4TTD - chains H and L of the 3 polymer chains in the assembly; structure by X-ray diffraction, 2.15 A resolution.

# Chain H
Name: FAb Heavy Chain
From: Homo sapiens
Notes: antibody fragment or engineered binder
Amino-acid sequence (222 residues; row label = number of the first residue in the row; a row labelled like 82A-82C holds insertion residues (82A, then the next letters in order)):
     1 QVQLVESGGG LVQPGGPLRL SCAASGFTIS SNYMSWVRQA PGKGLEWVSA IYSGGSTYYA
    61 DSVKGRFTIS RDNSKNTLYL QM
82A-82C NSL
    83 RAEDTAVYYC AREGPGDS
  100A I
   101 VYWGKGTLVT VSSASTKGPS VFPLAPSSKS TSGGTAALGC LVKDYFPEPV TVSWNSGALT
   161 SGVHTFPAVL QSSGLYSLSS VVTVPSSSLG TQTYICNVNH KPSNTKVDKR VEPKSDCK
Not modelled in the structure: 129-132, 217-218
Disulfides: Cys22-Cys92, Cys140-Cys196

# Chain L
Name: FAb Light Chain
From: Homo sapiens
Notes: antibody fragment or engineered binder
Amino-acid sequence (217 residues; numbered 1 to 214 plus 6 insertion-coded residues; 3 numbers in that range are skipped by the numbering (no residue carries them; nothing is unmodelled there); the number before each row is that of its first residue; a row labelled like 27A-27C holds insertion residues (27A, then the next letters in order)):
     1 QSVLTQPPS
    11 VSGAPGQRVS ISCTGRS
27A-27C SNI
    28 GAGYDVHWYQ QLPGKAPKLL IYGNTNRPSG VPVRFSGSKS GTSASLAITG LQAEDEADYY
    88 CQSYDSSL
95A-95B RG
    96 SVFGGGTKLT VL
  107A G
   109 QPKAAPSVTL FPPSSEELQA NKATLVCLIS DFYPGAVTVA WKADSSPVKA GVETTTPSKQ
   169 SNN
   173 KYAASSYLSL TPEQWKSHRS YSCQVTHEGS TVEKTVAPTE CS
Not modelled in the structure: 212-214
Disulfides: Cys23-Cys88, Cys135-Cys195

# How chain H and chain L interact
Residue-residue contacts - 54 pairs, chain H then chain L:
  Val37(H) - Phe98(L)  hydrophobic
  Gln39(H) - Gln38(L)  hydrogen bond
  Gln39(H) - Tyr87(L)  hydrogen bond
  Lys43(H) - Tyr87(L)
  Gly44(H) - Tyr87(L)
  Leu45(H) - Pro44(L)  hydrophobic
  Leu45(H) - Tyr87(L)  hydrophobic
  Leu45(H) - Phe98(L)
  Trp47(H) - Gly95B(L)
  Trp47(H) - Ser96(L)
  Trp47(H) - Phe98(L)
  Asp61(H) - Leu95(L)
  Tyr91(H) - Ala43(L)  hydrophobic
  Gly98(H) - His34(L)
  Asp99(H) - Gln89(L)  hydrogen bond
  Asp99(H) - Ser96(L)  hydrogen bond
  Ser100(H) - His34(L)
  Ser100(H) - Tyr36(L)
  Ile100A(H) - Tyr36(L)  hydrogen bond (backbone-side chain)
  Ile100A(H) - Leu46(L)
  Trp103(H) - Tyr36(L)  hydrophobic
  Trp103(H) - Pro44(L)  hydrogen bond (side chain-backbone)
  Gly104(H) - Ala43(L)
  Val121(H) - Glu124(L)
  Phe122(H) - Ser122(L)
  Phe122(H) - Glu124(L)
  Phe122(H) - Glu125(L)
  Pro123(H) - Ser122(L)
  Pro123(H) - Glu124(L)
  Leu124(H) - Phe119(L)
  Ala125(H) - Phe119(L)
  Ala137(H) - Thr117(L)
  Ala137(H) - Phe119(L)
  Leu141(H) - Tyr179(L)  hydrophobic
  Lys143(H) - Glu125(L)  salt bridge
  Lys143(H) - Lys130(L)
  Lys143(H) - Thr132(L)
  His164(H) - Ser138(L)
  His164(H) - Gln168(L)
  Phe166(H) - Leu136(L)  hydrophobic
  Phe166(H) - Ile137(L)
  Phe166(H) - Ala176(L)
  Phe166(H) - Ser177(L)
  Ala168(H) - Thr163(L)
  Val169(H) - Thr163(L)
  Val169(H) - Tyr179(L)  hydrophobic
  Gln171(H) - Glu161(L)
  Ser172(H) - Glu161(L)  hydrogen bond (backbone-side chain)
  Leu178(H) - Tyr179(L)
  Ser179(H) - Val134(L)
  Ser179(H) - Leu136(L)
  Ser179(H) - Tyr179(L)  hydrogen bond
  Val181(H) - Leu136(L)  hydrophobic
  Lys209(H) - Glu124(L)  salt bridge
Interface residues without a listed pair, chain H (41 interface residues in all): Glu46, Tyr59, Pro97, Leu138, Gly139, Pro167, Leu170, Ser177, Asp216
Interface residues without a listed pair, chain L (39 interface residues in all): Lys42, Tyr49, Ser90, Tyr91, Arg95A, Gly100, Thr162, Ser166, Ala175, Thr211

# Summary
Chain H and chain L form an interface of 41 and 39 residues respectively; the contacts include 8 hydrogen
bonds and 2 salt bridges. Polar pairs include Lys143(H)-Glu125(L), Lys209(H)-Glu124(L) and Gln39(H)-Gln38(L).
Here chain H is FAb Heavy Chain and chain L is FAb Light Chain, both from Homo sapiens. Entry 4TTD (Structure
of a lysozyme antibody complex) was determined by X-ray diffraction.
